8I4V - chains A and D of the 4 polymer chains in the assembly; structure by electron microscopy, 5.97 A resolution (low resolution: residue-level contacts below are approximate; hydrogen-bond / salt-bridge calls are withheld).

[Chain A]
Name: Structural maintenance of chromosomes protein 5
From: Saccharomyces cerevisiae S288C
Reference sequence: Q08204 (SMC5_YEAST); numbering as in UniProt (aligned over 25-1093)
Amino-acid sequence (1069 residues; each row starts with the number of its first residue):
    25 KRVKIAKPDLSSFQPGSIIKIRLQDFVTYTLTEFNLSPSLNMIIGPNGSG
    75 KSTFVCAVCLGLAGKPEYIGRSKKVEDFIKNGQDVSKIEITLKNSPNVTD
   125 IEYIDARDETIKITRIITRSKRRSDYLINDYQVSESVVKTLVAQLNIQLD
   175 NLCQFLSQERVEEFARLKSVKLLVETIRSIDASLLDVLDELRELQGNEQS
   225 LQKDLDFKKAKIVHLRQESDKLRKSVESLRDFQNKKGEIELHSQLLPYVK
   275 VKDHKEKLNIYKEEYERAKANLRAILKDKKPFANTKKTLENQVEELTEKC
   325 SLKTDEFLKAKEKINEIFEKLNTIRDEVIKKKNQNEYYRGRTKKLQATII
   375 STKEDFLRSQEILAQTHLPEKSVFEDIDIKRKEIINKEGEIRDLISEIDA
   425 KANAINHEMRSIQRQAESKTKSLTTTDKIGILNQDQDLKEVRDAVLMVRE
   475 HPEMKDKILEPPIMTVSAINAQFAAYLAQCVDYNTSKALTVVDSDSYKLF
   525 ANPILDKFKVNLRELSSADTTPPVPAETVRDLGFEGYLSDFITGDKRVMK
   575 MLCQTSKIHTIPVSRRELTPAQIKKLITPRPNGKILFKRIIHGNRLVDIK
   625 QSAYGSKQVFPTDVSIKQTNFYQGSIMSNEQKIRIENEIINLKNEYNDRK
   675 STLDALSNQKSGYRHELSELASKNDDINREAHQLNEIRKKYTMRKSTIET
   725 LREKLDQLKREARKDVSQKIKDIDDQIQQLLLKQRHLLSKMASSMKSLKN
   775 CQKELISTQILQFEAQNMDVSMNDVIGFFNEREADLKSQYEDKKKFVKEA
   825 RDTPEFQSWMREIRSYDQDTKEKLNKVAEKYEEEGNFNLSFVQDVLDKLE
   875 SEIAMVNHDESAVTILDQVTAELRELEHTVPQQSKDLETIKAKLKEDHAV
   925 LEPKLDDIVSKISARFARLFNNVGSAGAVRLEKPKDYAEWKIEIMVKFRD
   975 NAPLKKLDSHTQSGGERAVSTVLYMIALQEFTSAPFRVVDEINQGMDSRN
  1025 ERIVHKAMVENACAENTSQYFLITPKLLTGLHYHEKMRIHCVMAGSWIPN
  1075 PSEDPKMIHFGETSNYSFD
Not modelled in the structure: 25-231, 365-745, 907-1093
Differences from the reference sequence: engineered mutation A824 (Met in Q08204)

[Chain D]
Name: DNA repair protein KRE29
From: Saccharomyces cerevisiae S288C
Reference sequence: P40026 (KRE29_YEAST); residue numbers follow UniProt; this construct covers 87-150
Amino-acid sequence (64 residues; numbered 87 to 150; the number before each row is that of its first residue):
    87 PILKRTIISKRKAPSNNEDEEIVKTPRKLVNYVPLKIFNLGDSFDDTITT
   137 TVAKLQDLKKEILD
Curated features (UniProtKB/Swiss-Prot):
  - modified residue: S101 (Phosphoserine)

[How chain A and chain D interact]
Pairs across the interface - 30 pairs, chain A then chain D:
  L269(A) - L89(D)
  L269(A) - I93(D)
  Y272(A) - I93(D)
  V275(A) - I94(D)
  K279(A) - I94(D)
  K279(A) - S95(D)
  K279(A) - R97(D)
  E280(A) - N103(D)
  L282(A) - R97(D)
  N283(A) - R97(D)
  N283(A) - P100(D)
  N283(A) - N102(D)
  N283(A) - N103(D)
  K286(A) - R97(D)
  K286(A) - N102(D)
  E287(A) - N102(D)
  E287(A) - N103(D)
  E287(A) - E104(D)
  E287(A) - D105(D)
  E290(A) - N102(D)
  R291(A) - I108(D)
  R291(A) - K110(D)
  N295(A) - V109(D)
  Q813(A) - K110(D)
  I837(A) - K90(D)
  Y840(A) - P87(D)
  Y840(A) - L89(D)
  K845(A) - P87(D)
  A852(A) - L89(D)
  E856(A) - I93(D)
Interface residues without a listed pair, chain A (23 interface residues in all): L270, K276, I284, R806, N849
Interface residues without a listed pair, chain D (16 interface residues in all): I88

[Overview]
23 residues of chain A face 16 of chain D across their interface.
Here chain A is Structural maintenance of chromosomes protein 5 and chain D is DNA repair protein KRE29, both
from Saccharomyces cerevisiae S288C. Entry 8I4V (Cryo-EM structure of 5-subunit Smc5/6 arm region) was
determined by electron microscopy together with 7YLM, 7YMD, 7YQH, 8HQS, 8I13, 8I21 and 6 further entries from
the same study.
